Entry 6VBU (electron microscopy, 3.10 A resolution); this record covers chains 1 and 8 of the 8 polymer chains in the assembly.

# Chain 1
Molecule: BBS1 domain-containing protein
Organism: Bos taurus
Reference sequence: E1BN34 (E1BN34_BOVIN); the author numbering skips numbers that UniProt does not, so the offset changes along the chain: -18 to 110 = UniProt 76-204; 131-593 = UniProt 205-667
Amino-acid sequence (592 residues; numbered -18 to 593; 20 numbers in that range are skipped by the numbering (no residue carries them; nothing is unmodelled there); the number before each row is that of its first residue; numbers below 1 keep their minus sign (Met-18 is residue -18)):
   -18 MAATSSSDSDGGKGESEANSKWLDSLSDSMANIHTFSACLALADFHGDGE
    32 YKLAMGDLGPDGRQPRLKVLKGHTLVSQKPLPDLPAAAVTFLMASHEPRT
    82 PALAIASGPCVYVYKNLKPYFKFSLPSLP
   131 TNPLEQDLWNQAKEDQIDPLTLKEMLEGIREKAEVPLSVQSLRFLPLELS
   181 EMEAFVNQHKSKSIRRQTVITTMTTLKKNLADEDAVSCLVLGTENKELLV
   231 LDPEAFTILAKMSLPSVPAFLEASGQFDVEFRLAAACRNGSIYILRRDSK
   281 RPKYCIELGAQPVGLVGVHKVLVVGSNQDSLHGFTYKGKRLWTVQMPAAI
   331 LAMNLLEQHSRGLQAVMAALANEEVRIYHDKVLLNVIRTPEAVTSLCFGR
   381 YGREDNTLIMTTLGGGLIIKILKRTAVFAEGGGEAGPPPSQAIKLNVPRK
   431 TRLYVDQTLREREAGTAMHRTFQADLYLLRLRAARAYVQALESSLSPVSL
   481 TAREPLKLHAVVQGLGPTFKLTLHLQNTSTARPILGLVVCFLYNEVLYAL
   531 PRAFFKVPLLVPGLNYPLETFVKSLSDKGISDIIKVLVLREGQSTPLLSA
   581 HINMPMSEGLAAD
Not modelled in the structure: -18 to 0, 131-194, 407-423, 480-482, 591-593
What the authors report for this chain:
  - disease-associated variants - M390R: decreased stability (citing earlier work)

# Chain 8
Molecule: Bardet-Biedl syndrome 8 protein
Organism: Bos taurus
Reference sequence: F1N4X0 (F1N4X0_BOVIN); residues 1-501 here = UniProt positions 1-501
Amino-acid sequence (501 residues; each row starts with the number of its first residue):
     1 MEPLLLAWSYFRRRRFQLCADLCTQMLEKSPCDQAAWILKARALTEMVYV
    51 DEIDVDEEGIAEMILDENAIAQVPRPGTSLKLPGTNQTGGPSPAVRPVTQ
   101 AGRPITGFLRPSTQSGRPGTIEQAIKTPRTAYTARPIASSSGRFVRLGTA
   151 SMLTSPDGPFINLSRLNLAKYAQKPKLAKALFEYIFHHENDVKTALDLAA
   201 LSTEHSQYKDWWWKVQIGKCYYRLGLYREAEKQFKSALKQQEMVDTFLYL
   251 AKVYISLDQPLTALNLFKQGLDKFPGEVTLLCGIARIYEEMNNISSATEY
   301 YKEVLKQDNTHVEAIACIGSNHFYTDQPEVALRFYRRLLQMGVYNCQLFN
   351 NLGLCCFYAQQYDMTLTSFERALSLAENEEEVADVWYNLGHVAVGTGDTN
   401 LAHQCFRLALVSNNQHAEAYNNLAVLEMRRGHVEQAKALLQTASSLAPHM
   451 YEPHFNFATISDKIGDLQRSYAAAKKSEAAFPDHVDTQHLIKQLEQHFAM
   501 L
Not modelled in the structure: 82-89, 142-157, 500-501

# How chain 1 and chain 8 interact
Residue-residue contacts (62; chain 1 residue first):
  Pro428(1) - Asp326(8)
  Arg429(1) - Gln327(8)  hydrogen bond (backbone-side chain)
  Lys430(1) - Glu329(8)
  Leu433(1) - Glu329(8)
  Leu433(1) - Arg333(8)
  Gln437(1) - Glu329(8)
  Gln437(1) - Ala359(8)  hydrogen bond (side chain-backbone)
  Gln437(1) - Gln361(8)
  Arg440(1) - Gln361(8)
  Arg440(1) - Asp363(8)  salt bridge
  Met448(1) - Gln360(8)
  Met448(1) - Tyr362(8)
  Met448(1) - Asp363(8)
  Thr451(1) - Asp363(8)
  Phe452(1) - Tyr362(8)
  Phe452(1) - Leu366(8)  hydrophobic
  Asp455(1) - Leu366(8)
  Asp455(1) - Thr367(8)
  Leu456(1) - Leu366(8)
  Leu456(1) - Thr396(8)
  Leu459(1) - Leu366(8)  hydrophobic
  Leu459(1) - Glu370(8)
  Leu459(1) - Leu389(8)  hydrophobic
  Leu459(1) - Leu401(8)  hydrophobic
  Arg460(1) - Asp398(8)  salt bridge
  Arg460(1) - Leu401(8)
  Arg462(1) - Glu370(8)
  Ala463(1) - Trp386(8)  hydrophobic
  Ala463(1) - Leu401(8)  hydrophobic
  Ala463(1) - Gln404(8)
  Ala463(1) - Leu408(8)
  Ala464(1) - Gln404(8)  hydrogen bond (backbone-side chain)
  Ala466(1) - Leu408(8)  hydrophobic
  Tyr467(1) - Gln404(8)
  Tyr467(1) - Arg407(8)  hydrogen bond
  Leu475(1) - Val411(8)  hydrophobic
  Ser476(1) - Val411(8)
  Pro477(1) - Asn414(8)
  Val478(1) - Leu410(8)  hydrophobic
  Val478(1) - Leu439(8)  hydrophobic
  Lys487(1) - Ala438(8)
  Lys487(1) - Thr442(8)  hydrogen bond
  His489(1) - Tyr420(8)
  His489(1) - Thr442(8)
  Ala490(1) - Gln415(8)  hydrogen bond (backbone-side chain)
  Gln493(1) - Ile125(8)
  Gln493(1) - Lys126(8)
  Gly494(1) - Arg129(8)  hydrogen bond (backbone-side chain)
  Leu495(1) - Ile60(8)  hydrophobic
  Leu495(1) - Ile125(8)  hydrophobic
  Leu495(1) - Arg129(8)
  Gln506(1) - Ala438(8)
  Gln506(1) - Gln441(8)
  Thr508(1) - Gln435(8)  hydrogen bond
  Thr508(1) - Ala438(8)
  Thr510(1) - Glu434(8)
  His581(1) - Asn414(8)  hydrogen bond (backbone-side chain)
  Pro585(1) - Arg129(8)
  Glu588(1) - Arg129(8)  salt bridge
  Glu588(1) - Ile137(8)
  Glu588(1) - Ala138(8)
  Glu588(1) - Ser139(8)  hydrogen bond (side chain-backbone)
Other interface residues (no listed pair), chain 1 (45 interface residues in all): Thr431, Arg432, Tyr434, Glu441, Ala470, Pro485, Phe499, Ser509, Ala580, Asn583, Met586
Other interface residues (no listed pair), chain 8 (41 interface residues in all): Val330, Glu380, Leu446

# Overview
The interface between chain 1 and chain 8 involves 45 residues on one side and 41 on the other, with 10
hydrogen bonds and 3 salt bridges. Among the polar pairs are Arg440(1)-Asp363(8), Arg460(1)-Asp398(8) and
Glu588(1)-Arg129(8). From the paper: M390R of chain 1 reduces stability.
Here chain 1 is BBS1 domain-containing protein and chain 8 is Bardet-Biedl syndrome 8 protein, both from Bos
taurus. Entry 6VBU (Structure of the bovine BBSome complex) was determined by electron microscopy, deposited
together with 6VBV.
